PDB entry 8S8O | solution NMR | chains A and B of the 3 polymer chains in the assembly

# Chain A (and B)
Protein: cAMP-dependent protein kinase type II-alpha regulatory subunit
From: Homo sapiens
Notes: fragment: N-terminal docking and dimerization domain, residues 1-52; chain B of this document is another copy of the same molecule, construct and numbering; everything in this record applies to it too
UniProtKB: P13861 (KAP2_HUMAN); residues 5-52 here correspond to UniProt positions 1-48 (UniProt number = residue number - 4)
Sequence (52 residues; row label = number of the first residue in the row):
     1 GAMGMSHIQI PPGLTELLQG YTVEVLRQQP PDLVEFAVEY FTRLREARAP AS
Sequence notes: expression tag (1-4)

# How chain A and chain B interact
Pairs across the interface (33):
  Ile8(A) - Leu26(B)
  Ile8(A) - Pro30(B)
  Gln9(A) - Pro30(B)
  Ile10(A) - Leu26(B)
  Ile10(A) - Leu33(B)
  Pro11(A) - Pro30(B)
  Pro11(A) - Pro31(B)
  Pro11(A) - Leu33(B)
  Leu14(A) - Leu33(B)
  Leu14(A) - Val34(B)
  Leu18(A) - Val34(B)
  Leu26(A) - Leu14(B)
  Asp32(A) - Pro50(B)
  Leu33(A) - Leu14(B)
  Leu33(A) - Leu17(B)
  Val34(A) - Leu44(B)
  Val34(A) - Arg48(B)
  Val34(A) - Pro50(B)
  Phe36(A) - Leu14(B)
  Ala37(A) - Phe41(B)
  Val38(A) - Phe41(B)
  Val38(A) - Thr42(B)
  Val38(A) - Arg45(B)
  Tyr40(A) - Leu18(B)
  Phe41(A) - Val34(B)
  Phe41(A) - Ala37(B)
  Phe41(A) - Val38(B)
  Phe41(A) - Phe41(B)
  Thr42(A) - Val38(B)
  Leu44(A) - Val34(B)
  Arg45(A) - Glu35(B)
  Arg48(A) - Asp32(B)
  Arg48(A) - Glu35(B)
Other interface residues (no listed pair), chain A (20 interface residues in all): Thr22

# In short
Chain A and chain B form an interface of 20 and 18 residues respectively.
Chain A and chain B are both cAMP-dependent protein kinase type II-alpha regulatory subunit (Homo sapiens);
the structure, Solution Structure of cAMP-dependent Protein Kinase RII-alpha Subunit Dimerization and Docking
Domain Complex with Microtubule Associated ..., was determined by solution NMR.
